Entry 8Y9Y (electron microscopy, 3.29 A resolution); this record covers chains A and B of the 4 polymer chains in the assembly.

Chain A:
Molecule: Protein translocase subunit SecA
Source organism: Bacillus subtilis subsp. subtilis str. 168
Notes: EC 7.4.2.8
UniProtKB: P28366 (SECA_BACSU); residues 1-778 here = UniProt positions 1-778
Chain sequence (778 residues; row label = number of the first residue in the row):
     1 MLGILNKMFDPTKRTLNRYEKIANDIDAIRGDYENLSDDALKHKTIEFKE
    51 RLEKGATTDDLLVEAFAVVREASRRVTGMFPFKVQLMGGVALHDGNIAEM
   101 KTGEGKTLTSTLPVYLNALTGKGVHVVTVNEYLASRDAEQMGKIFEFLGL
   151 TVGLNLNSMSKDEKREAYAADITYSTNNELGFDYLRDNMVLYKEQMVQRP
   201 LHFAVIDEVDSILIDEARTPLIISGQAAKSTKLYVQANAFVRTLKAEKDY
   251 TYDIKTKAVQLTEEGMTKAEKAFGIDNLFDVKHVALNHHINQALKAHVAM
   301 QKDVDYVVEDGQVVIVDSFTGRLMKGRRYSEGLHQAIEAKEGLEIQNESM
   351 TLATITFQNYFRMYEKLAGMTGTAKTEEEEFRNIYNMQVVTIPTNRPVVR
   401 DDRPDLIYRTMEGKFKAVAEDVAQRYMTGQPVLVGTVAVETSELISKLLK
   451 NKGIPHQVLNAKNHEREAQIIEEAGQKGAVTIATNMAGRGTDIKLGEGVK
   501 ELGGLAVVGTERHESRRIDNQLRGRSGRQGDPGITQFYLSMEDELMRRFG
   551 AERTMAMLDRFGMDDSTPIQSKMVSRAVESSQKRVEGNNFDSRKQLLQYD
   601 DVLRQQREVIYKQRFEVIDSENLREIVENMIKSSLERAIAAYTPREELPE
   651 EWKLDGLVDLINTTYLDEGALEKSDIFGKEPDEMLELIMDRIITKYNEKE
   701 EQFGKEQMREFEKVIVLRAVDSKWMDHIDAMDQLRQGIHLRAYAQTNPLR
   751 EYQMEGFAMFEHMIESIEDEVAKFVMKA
Disordered / not traced: 1-13
Bound ions: Mg2+ near Glu208 (its only coordinating residue here)
Ligand contacts: ADP / beryllium trifluoride: Met79, Phe80, Pro81, Phe82, Gln85, Lys101, Thr102, Gly103, Glu104, Gly105, Lys106, Thr107, Leu108, Arg136, Asp207, Glu208, Arg489, Gly490, Asp492, Lys494, Arg525, Arg528, Gln529
Curated features (UniProtKB/Swiss-Prot):
  - binding site (ATP): Met79, Phe80, Gln85, Gly103 to Thr107, Asp492

Chain B:
Molecule: Substrate FtsQ-LacY(+1C)
Source organism: Escherichia coli K-12
UniProtKB: chimeric construct of P06136, P02920: residues 1-25 from P06136 (FTSQ_ECOLI) positions 23-47 (UniProt number = residue number + 22); residues 35-54 from P02920 positions 315-334 (UniProt number = residue number + 280)
Chain sequence (73 residues; row label = number of the first residue in the row):
     1 MAKKTILFLLTVLTTVLVSGWVVLGCQYEDGSSGVVILKTLHMFEVPFLL
    51 VGAFSISGDGDSPHSYHSGDGDK
Disordered / not traced: 1, 27-33, 52-60, 70-73
Differences from the reference sequence: engineered mutation Met1 (Thr23 in P06136), Ala2 (Arg24 in P06136), Lys3 (Leu25 in P06136), Lys4 (Ala26 in P06136), Thr5 (Gly27 in P06136), Ala53 (Cys333 in P02920); linker (26-34, 55-73)
Curated features (UniProtKB/Swiss-Prot):
  - site (Proton translocation): His42, Glu45

Chain A / chain B interface:
Pairs across the interface - 28 pairs, chain A then chain B:
  Asn157(A) with Tyr66(B), hydrogen bond
  Phe182(A) with Tyr66(B), hydrophobic
  Arg186(A) with Tyr66(B)
  Met189(A) with Gly69(B)
  Ile222(A) with His64(B); Ser65(B); Tyr66(B), hydrogen bond (backbone-backbone)
  Ile223(A) with Tyr66(B); Gly69(B)
  Ser224(A) with Ser65(B), hydrogen bond; Tyr66(B); His67(B), hydrogen bond (backbone-side chain); Ser68(B)
  Met300(A) with Ser62(B)
  Gly326(A) with Tyr66(B); His67(B)
  Arg327(A) with His64(B); Ser65(B); Tyr66(B)
  Arg328(A) with His64(B); Ser65(B), hydrogen bond (backbone-backbone)
  Tyr329(A) with Ser62(B); Pro63(B)
  Ser330(A) with Pro63(B), hydrogen bond (backbone-backbone)
  Glu331(A) with Pro63(B)
  Leu333(A) with Ser62(B)
  Leu352(A) with Gly69(B)
  Gln745(A) with Phe48(B)
Other interface residues (no listed pair), chain A (25 interface residues in all): Arg218, Thr219, Pro220, Gly225, Gln226, Ile315, Ser349, Tyr743
Other interface residues (no listed pair), chain B (11 interface residues in all): Val51, Asp61

Summary:
25 residues of chain A face 11 of chain B across their interface; the contacts include 6 hydrogen bonds. Polar
contacts include Asn157(A)-Tyr66(B), Ser224(A)-Ser65(B) and Ser224(A)-His67(B). Chain A binds ADP / beryllium
trifluoride. From UniProt: 9 ATP-binding residues on chain A.
Here chain A is Protein translocase subunit SecA (Bacillus subtilis subsp. subtilis str. 168) and chain B is
Substrate FtsQ-LacY(+1C) (Escherichia coli K-12). Entry 8Y9Y (Structure of the SecA-SecY complex with the
substrate FtsQ-LacY(+1C)) was determined by electron microscopy, deposited together with 8Y9Z, 8YA0, 8YA2,
8YA3 and 8YAS.
